PDB entry 5LQZ | electron microscopy, 7.00 A resolution (low resolution: residue-level contacts below are approximate; hydrogen-bond / salt-bridge calls are withheld) | chains B and E of the 30 polymer chains in the assembly

== Chain B ==
Molecule: ATP synthase alpha subunit
Source organism: Ogataea angusta
Chain sequence (510 residues; row label = number of the first residue in the row):
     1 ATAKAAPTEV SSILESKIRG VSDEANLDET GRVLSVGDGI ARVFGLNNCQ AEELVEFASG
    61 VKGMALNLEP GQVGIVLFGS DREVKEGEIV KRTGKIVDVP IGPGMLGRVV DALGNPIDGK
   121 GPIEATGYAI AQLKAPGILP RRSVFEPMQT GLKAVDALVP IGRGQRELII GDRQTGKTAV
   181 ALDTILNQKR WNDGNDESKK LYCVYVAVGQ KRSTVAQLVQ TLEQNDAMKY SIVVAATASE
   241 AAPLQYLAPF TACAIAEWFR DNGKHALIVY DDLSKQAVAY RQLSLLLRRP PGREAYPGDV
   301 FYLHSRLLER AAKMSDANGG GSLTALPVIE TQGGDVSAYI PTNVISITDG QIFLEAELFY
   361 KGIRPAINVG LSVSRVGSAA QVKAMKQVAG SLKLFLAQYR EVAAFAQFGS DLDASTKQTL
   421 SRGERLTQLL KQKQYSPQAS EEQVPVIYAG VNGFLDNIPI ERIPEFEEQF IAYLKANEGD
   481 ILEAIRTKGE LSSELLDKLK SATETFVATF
Disordered / not traced: 1-12, 407-411, 510
Residues lining bound ligands: ADP (adenosine-5'-diphosphate): D172, R173, Q174, T175, G176, K177, T178, A179, R364, Q432, K433, Q434

== Chain E ==
Molecule: ATP synthase beta subunit
Source organism: Ogataea angusta
Chain sequence (476 residues; numbered 4 to 479; the number before each row is that of its first residue):
     4 ATAGPASGKI RAVIGAVVDV QFEQGELPAI LNALTIDQGN NQKLVLEVAQ HLGENAVRAI
    64 AMDGTEGLVR GQTVVDTGAP ISVPVGRGTL GRIINVVGEP IDERGPIECK QRNPIHADPP
   124 SFVEQSTEAE VLETGIKVVD LLAPYARGGK IGLFGGAGVG KTVFIQELIN NIAKAHGGFS
   184 VFTGVGERTR EGNDLYREMK ETGVINLEGE SKVALVFGQM NEPPGARARV ALTGLTIAEY
   244 FRDEEGQDVL LFVDNIFRFT QAGSEVSALL GRIPSAVGYQ PTLATDMGLL QERITTTRKG
   304 SVTSVQAVYV PADDLTDPAP ATTFAHLDAT TVLSRGISEL GIYPAVDPLD SKSRLLDVSV
   364 VGQEHYDVAT GVQQTLQAYK SLQDIIAILG MDELSEQDKL TVERARKIQR FLSQPFAVAE
   424 VFTGIEGKLV RLKDTIASFK AVLEGKYDHL PENAFYMVGG IEDVVAKAEK IAAEAN
Disordered / not traced: 4-7, 477-479
Residues lining bound ligands: ADP (adenosine-5'-diphosphate): G159, A160, G161, V162, G163, K164, T165, V166, Y346, A422, F425, T426

== How chain B and chain E interact ==
Residue-residue contacts - 21 pairs, chain B then chain E:
  L34(B) - G56(E)
  S35(B) - H54(E)
  V36(B) - Q53(E)
  V36(B) - H54(E)
  G37(B) - Q53(E)
  D81(B) - I33(E)
  R82(B) - I33(E)
  I117(B) - F125(E)
  A216(B) - Q128(E)
  A216(B) - S129(E)
  Q217(B) - T130(E)
  Q220(B) - T130(E)
  A238(B) - A287(E)
  A238(B) - T288(E)
  S239(B) - G291(E)
  Q282(B) - P284(E)
  L285(B) - I276(E)
  L285(B) - P284(E)
  A295(B) - S278(E)
  A295(B) - A279(E)
  Q332(B) - T319(E)
Other interface residues (no listed pair), chain B (17 interface residues in all): D118
Other interface residues (no listed pair), chain E (21 interface residues in all): A32, L55, V126, L292, E295

== In short ==
17 residues of chain B face 21 of chain E across their interface. Chain B binds ADP. Chain E binds ADP.
Chain B is ATP synthase alpha subunit and chain E is ATP synthase beta subunit, both from Ogataea angusta; the
structure, Structure of F-ATPase from Pichia angusta, state1, was determined by electron microscopy (same
publication as 5LQX and 5LQY).
